PDB entry 5MQC | X-ray diffraction, 3.40 A resolution | chains C and B of the 3 polymer chains in the assembly

Chain C:
Molecule: VP3
Organism: Black queen cell virus
UniProt: Q9J7C2 (Q9J7C2_9VIRU); residues 1-267 here correspond to UniProt positions 307-573 (UniProt number = residue number + 306)
Chain sequence (267 residues; row label = number of the first residue in the row):
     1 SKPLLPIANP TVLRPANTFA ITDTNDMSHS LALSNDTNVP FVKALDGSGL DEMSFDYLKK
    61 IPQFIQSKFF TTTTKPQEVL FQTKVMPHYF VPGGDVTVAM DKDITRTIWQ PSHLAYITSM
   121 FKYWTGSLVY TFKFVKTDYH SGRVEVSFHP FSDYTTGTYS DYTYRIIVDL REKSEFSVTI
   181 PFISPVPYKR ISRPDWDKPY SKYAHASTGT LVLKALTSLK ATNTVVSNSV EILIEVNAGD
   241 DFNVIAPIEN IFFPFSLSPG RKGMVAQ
Disordered / not traced: 261-267
Differences from the reference sequence: conflict Ala8 (Thr314 in Q9J7C2), Gly93 (Ala399 in Q9J7C2), Ile104 (Lys410 in Q9J7C2), Val146 (Ile452 in Q9J7C2), Thr156 (Ala462 in Q9J7C2), Gly157 (Asn463 in Q9J7C2), Thr158 (Ser464 in Q9J7C2)

Chain B:
Molecule: VP2
Organism: Black queen cell virus
UniProt: Q9J7C2 (Q9J7C2_9VIRU); numbering as in UniProt (aligned over 1-231)
Chain sequence (231 residues; numbered 1 to 231; the number before each row is that of its first residue):
     1 MAEQINENYE NKQQLVEQTE ITTFENDLIV LEDGPQMEES LPFAFHGQHT DNRQHTVVNF
    61 LQRPQVIFDS SWASDVPRNK QFMDSIMIPD DIISFPMFAE KLKGFSSLRA TAVITVQFQT
   121 QPFQAGRVML GSFPLPTLNP TRVKFATNHV SRLMLLNHVQ CDIAKETEVS LRIPFVSPYN
   181 SYDLVSKRFP WAKVVGLVYS PLTTTIPVDF IVYGHFEDVE LGCPTSGMLA Q
Differences from the reference sequence: conflict Ser40 (Pro in Q9J7C2), Phe43 (Tyr in Q9J7C2), Val76 (Leu in Q9J7C2), Phe210 (Tyr in Q9J7C2)

How chain C and chain B interact:
Residue-residue contacts (48; chain C residue first):
  Leu45(C) with Val176(B)
  Asp46(C) with Pro174(B)
  Ile61(C) with Leu155(B), hydrophobic
  Pro62(C) with Met154(B)
  Gln63(C) with Ser151(B), hydrogen bond (side chain-backbone); Met154(B); Leu155(B)
  Phe64(C) with Arg78(B); Ser151(B); Met154(B), hydrogen bond (backbone-side chain); Tyr199(B)
  Ser67(C) with Arg78(B), hydrogen bond
  Val91(C) with His149(B); Ser151(B)
  Gly93(C) with His149(B), hydrogen bond (backbone-side chain)
  Gly94(C) with His149(B), hydrogen bond (backbone-side chain); Arg152(B), hydrogen bond (backbone-side chain)
  Val96(C) with Phe145(B), hydrophobic
  His113(C) with Leu155(B)
  Lys133(C) with Arg127(B); Gln160(B), hydrogen bond
  Val135(C) with Ala125(B); Gly126(B); Arg127(B); Ser200(B)
  Lys136(C) with Ala125(B); Ala164(B)
  Thr137(C) with Pro122(B); Phe123(B); Gln124(B)
  Asp138(C) with Lys165(B), salt bridge
  Tyr139(C) with Pro122(B); Phe123(B), hydrophobic
  Glu172(C) with Lys165(B)
  Ser174(C) with Lys165(B)
  Glu175(C) with Arg127(B), salt bridge
  Val225(C) with Phe123(B)
  Val226(C) with Phe123(B)
  Ser227(C) with Thr203(B)
  Glu231(C) with Arg78(B), salt bridge; Ser200(B), hydrogen bond; Pro201(B)
  Leu233(C) with Tyr199(B), hydrophobic; Ser200(B)
  Glu235(C) with Met154(B); Gln160(B), hydrogen bond; Tyr199(B), hydrogen bond
  Leu257(C) with Thr141(B)
Also at the interface, not in a pair above, chain C (33 interface residues in all): Gly47, Pro92, Gln110, Phe134, Ser229
Also at the interface, not in a pair above, chain B (26 interface residues in all): Val150, Asp162, Thr204

Summary:
The interface between chain C and chain B involves 33 residues on one side and 26 on the other; the contacts
include 10 hydrogen bonds and 3 salt bridges. Polar contacts include Asp138(C)-Lys165(B), Glu175(C)-Arg127(B)
and Glu231(C)-Arg78(B).
Chain C is VP3 and chain B is VP2, both from Black queen cell virus; the structure, Structure of black queen
cell virus, was determined by X-ray diffraction.
